Entry 8RTL (X-ray diffraction, 1.89 A resolution); this record covers chains C and D of the 8 polymer chains in the assembly.

[Chain C]
Name: Arsenite oxidase subunit AioA
From: Alcaligenes faecalis
Notes: EC 1.20.9.1
UniProt: Q7SIF4 (AIOA_ALCFA); residues 4-825 here correspond to UniProt positions 5-826 (UniProt number = residue number + 1)
Sequence (822 residues; row label = number of the first residue in the row):
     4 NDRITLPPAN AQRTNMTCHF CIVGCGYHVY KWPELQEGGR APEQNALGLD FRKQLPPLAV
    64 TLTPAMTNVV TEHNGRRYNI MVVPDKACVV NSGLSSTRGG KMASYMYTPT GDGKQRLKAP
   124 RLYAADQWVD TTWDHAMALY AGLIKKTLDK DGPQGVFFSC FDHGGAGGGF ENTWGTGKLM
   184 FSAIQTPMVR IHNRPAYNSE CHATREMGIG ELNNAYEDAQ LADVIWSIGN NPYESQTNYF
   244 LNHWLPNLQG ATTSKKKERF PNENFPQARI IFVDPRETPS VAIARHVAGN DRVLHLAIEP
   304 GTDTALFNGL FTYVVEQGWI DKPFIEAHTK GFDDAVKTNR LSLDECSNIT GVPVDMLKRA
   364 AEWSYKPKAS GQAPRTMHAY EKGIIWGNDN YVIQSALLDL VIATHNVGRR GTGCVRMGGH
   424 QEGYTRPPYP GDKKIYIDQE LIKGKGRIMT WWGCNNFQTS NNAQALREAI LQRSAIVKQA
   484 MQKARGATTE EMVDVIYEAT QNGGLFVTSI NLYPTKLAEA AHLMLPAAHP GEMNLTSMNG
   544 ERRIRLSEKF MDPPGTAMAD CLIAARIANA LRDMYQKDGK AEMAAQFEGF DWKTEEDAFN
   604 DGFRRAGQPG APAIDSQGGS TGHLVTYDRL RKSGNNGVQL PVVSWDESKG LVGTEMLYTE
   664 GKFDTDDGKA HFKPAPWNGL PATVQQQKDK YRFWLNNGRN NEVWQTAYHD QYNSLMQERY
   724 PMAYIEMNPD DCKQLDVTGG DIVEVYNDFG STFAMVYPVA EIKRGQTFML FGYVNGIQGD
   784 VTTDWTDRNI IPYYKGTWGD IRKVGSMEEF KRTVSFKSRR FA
Ion coordination: 3Fe-4S cluster Fe: Cys21, Cys24, Cys28; Na+ site 1: Asp129 (shared with 3 residues of chain A); Na+ site 2: Gln467, Ser754, Asp783 (shared with 1 residue of chain A)
Small-molecule neighbours:
  - molybdenum(iv) ion / oxygen atom: His195, Asn196, Glu203, Lys385, Arg419, Gly422, His423, Arg702
  - 3Fe-4S cluster (F3S): Cys21, Phe23, Cys24, Val26, Gly27, Cys28, Tyr30, Ser98, Ser99, Arg101, Gly102, Gln239, Thr240, Asn241
  - molybdopterin guanosine dinucleotide (MGD; 2-amino-5,6-dimercapto-7-methyl-3,7,8a,9-tetrahydro-8-oxa-1,3,9,10-tetraaza-anthracen-4-one guanosine dinucleotide), molecule 1: Cys24, Arg101, Gly232, Asn233, Asn234, Glu237, Ser238, Gln239, Val276, Asp277, Pro278, Arg279, Thr281, Ile301, Pro303, Gly304, Asp306, Glu384, Lys385, Gly386, Ile387, Gly421, Gly422, His423, Trp697, Asn699, Asn700, Gly701, Arg702, Asn703, Asn704, Val706, Trp707, Gln708, Phe771, Phe774, Tyr796, Lys798
  - molybdopterin guanosine dinucleotide (MGD), molecule 2: Ala169, Gly170, His195, Asn196, Lys385, Trp389, His423, Trp455, Gly456, Cys457, Asn458, Asn459, Thr462, Ile513, Asn514, Leu515, Tyr516, Thr518, Ala530, Ala531, His532, Asp563, Asn700, Arg702, Gln708, Thr709, Tyr711, Phe774, Gln781, Gly782, Thr785, Tyr797, Lys798
  - 1-ethoxy-2-(2-ethoxyethoxy)ethane (P4G): Thr100, Lys104, Glu705, Leu718, Met719, Glu721, Arg722
  - 2-(2-methoxyethoxy)ethanol (PG0): Asn4, Ile7, Leu65, Thr66, Pro67
UniProt features mapped onto this chain:
  - binding site ([3Fe-4S] cluster): Cys21, Cys24, Cys28
  - binding site (substrate): His195, Glu203, Arg419, His423
  - site: Ser99 (Involved in charge transfer)

[Chain D]
Name: Arsenite oxidase subunit AioB
From: Alcaligenes faecalis
Notes: EC 1.20.9.1; engineered mutation(s): C65F-C80G
UniProt: Q7SIF3 (AIOB_ALCFA); residues -1 to 133 here correspond to UniProt positions 41-175 (UniProt number = residue number + 42)
Sequence (135 residues; row label = number of the first residue in the row; numbers below 1 keep their minus sign (Ala-1 is residue -1)):
    -1 AGRTTLQYPA TQVSVAKNLK ANEPVSFTYP DTSSPCVAVK LGSPVPGGVG PNNDIVAYSV
    59 LCTHMGFPTS YDKSSKTFKC PGHFTEFDAE KAGQMICGQA TENLPRVLLR YDEASDALTA
   119 VGVDGLIYGR QANVI
Sequence notes: conflict Phe65 (Cys107 in Q7SIF3), Gly80 (Cys122 in Q7SIF3)
Ion coordination: 2Fe-2S cluster Fe: Cys60, His62, Cys78, His81
Small-molecule neighbours:
  - 2Fe-2S cluster (FES): Cys60, His62, Met63, Gly64, Phe65, Cys78, Gly80, His81, Phe82, Thr83
  - 1-ethoxy-2-(2-ethoxyethoxy)ethane (P4G): Gln92, Met93, Ala98, Thr99, Asn101
  - 2-(2-methoxyethoxy)ethanol (PG0): Thr61, Glu100, Asn101, Pro103, Gly123, Leu124, Ile125, Tyr126, Gly127, Arg128
UniProt features mapped onto this chain:
  - binding site ([2Fe-2S] cluster): Cys60, His62, Cys78, His81

[Chain C / chain D interface]
Pairs across the interface - 105 pairs, chain C then chain D:
  Asn4(C) - Gly123(D)
  Asn4(C) - Leu124(D)  hydrogen bond (backbone-backbone)
  Asp5(C) - Leu4(D)
  Asp5(C) - Tyr6(D)  hydrogen bond
  Asp5(C) - Leu124(D)
  Asp5(C) - Ala130(D)
  Asp5(C) - Asn131(D)  hydrogen bond (backbone-backbone)
  Arg6(C) - Thr2(D)  hydrogen bond (side chain-backbone)
  Arg6(C) - Thr3(D)
  Arg6(C) - Leu4(D)
  Arg6(C) - Gln129(D)
  Arg6(C) - Ala130(D)
  Ile7(C) - Leu124(D)  hydrophobic
  Ile7(C) - Gln129(D)  hydrogen bond (backbone-side chain)
  Leu9(C) - Gln129(D)
  Arg43(C) - Gln129(D)  hydrogen bond
  Arg43(C) - Ala130(D)
  Arg43(C) - Val132(D)  hydrogen bond (side chain-backbone)
  Arg43(C) - Ile133(D)  hydrogen bond (side chain-backbone)
  Phe54(C) - Gln129(D)
  Arg55(C) - Ile133(D)
  Lys56(C) - Ile133(D)
  Gln57(C) - Ser31(D)
  Gln57(C) - Leu59(D)
  Gln57(C) - Tyr126(D)  hydrogen bond (side chain-backbone)
  Gln57(C) - Gly127(D)
  Gln57(C) - Arg128(D)  hydrogen bond
  Gln57(C) - Ile133(D)
  Leu58(C) - Tyr126(D)
  Leu58(C) - Gly127(D)  hydrogen bond (backbone-backbone)
  Pro59(C) - Tyr126(D)  hydrogen bond (backbone-side chain)
  Pro60(C) - Met63(D)
  Pro60(C) - Gly64(D)
  Pro60(C) - Phe65(D)  hydrophobic
  Pro60(C) - Tyr126(D)
  Leu61(C) - Met63(D)  hydrogen bond (backbone-backbone)
  Leu61(C) - Phe65(D)  hydrophobic
  Leu61(C) - Tyr126(D)
  Ala62(C) - Tyr126(D)  hydrogen bond (backbone-side chain)
  Val63(C) - His62(D)
  Val63(C) - Met63(D)
  Val63(C) - Tyr126(D)  hydrogen bond (backbone-side chain)
  Thr64(C) - His62(D)
  Thr64(C) - Met63(D)
  Thr66(C) - Thr61(D)
  Thr66(C) - Thr99(D)  hydrogen bond
  Thr66(C) - Glu100(D)
  Pro67(C) - Glu100(D)
  Ala68(C) - Thr99(D)
  Ala68(C) - Glu100(D)  hydrogen bond (backbone-side chain)
  Leu97(C) - Met63(D)  hydrophobic
  Leu97(C) - His81(D)
  Ser98(C) - His62(D)  hydrogen bond (backbone-side chain)
  Ser99(C) - Gln97(D)
  Thr100(C) - Met93(D)
  Thr100(C) - Gly96(D)
  Thr100(C) - Gln97(D)  hydrogen bond (backbone-side chain)
  Thr100(C) - Ala98(D)  hydrogen bond (side chain-backbone)
  Thr100(C) - Thr99(D)
  Gly103(C) - Thr99(D)
  Lys104(C) - Thr99(D)
  Tyr236(C) - His81(D)  hydrogen bond (side chain-backbone)
  Tyr236(C) - Phe82(D)  hydrophobic
  Tyr236(C) - Gly96(D)
  Tyr236(C) - Gln97(D)  hydrogen bond
  Thr240(C) - Gln97(D)
  Leu244(C) - His81(D)
  Leu248(C) - Phe82(D)  hydrophobic
  Ile286(C) - Phe82(D)  hydrophobic
  His289(C) - Phe82(D)
  Val290(C) - Phe82(D)  hydrophobic
  Asn704(C) - Gly96(D)  hydrogen bond (side chain-backbone)
  Asn704(C) - Gln97(D)  hydrogen bond
  Glu705(C) - Met93(D)
  Glu705(C) - Ile94(D)
  Glu705(C) - Cys95(D)
  Glu705(C) - Gly96(D)  hydrogen bond (side chain-backbone)
  Leu718(C) - Glu100(D)
  Glu721(C) - Gln92(D)
  Arg722(C) - Gln92(D)
  Arg722(C) - Met93(D)  hydrogen bond (side chain-backbone)
  Arg722(C) - Ile94(D)  hydrogen bond (side chain-backbone)
  Tyr723(C) - Ile94(D)
  Lys814(C) - Lys89(D)
  Arg815(C) - Lys89(D)
  Thr816(C) - Lys89(D)
  Thr816(C) - Gln92(D)
  Val817(C) - Lys89(D)
  Ser818(C) - Asp86(D)  hydrogen bond
  Ser818(C) - Gln92(D)
  Ser818(C) - Ile94(D)
  Lys820(C) - Ser73(D)  hydrogen bond (side chain-backbone)
  Lys820(C) - Lys74(D)  hydrogen bond (side chain-backbone)
  Lys820(C) - Thr75(D)
  Lys820(C) - Asp86(D)  salt bridge
  Lys820(C) - Glu88(D)  salt bridge
  Lys820(C) - Ile94(D)
  Ser821(C) - Ile94(D)
  Arg822(C) - Ile94(D)  hydrogen bond (side chain-backbone)
  Arg822(C) - Cys95(D)  hydrogen bond
  Phe824(C) - Lys77(D)
  Phe824(C) - Cys78(D)
  Phe824(C) - Phe82(D)
  Phe824(C) - Glu84(D)
  Ala825(C) - Lys77(D)  hydrogen bond (backbone-side chain)
Also at the interface, not in a pair above, chain C (53 interface residues in all): Met69, Gly96, Arg101, Tyr760
Also at the interface, not in a pair above, chain D (46 interface residues in all): Pro44, Pro66, Thr83, Asn101, Ile125

[Overview]
Chain C and chain D form an interface of 53 and 46 residues respectively, with 33 hydrogen bonds and 2 salt
bridges. Polar contacts include Lys820(C)-Asp86(D), Lys820(C)-Glu88(D) and Asp5(C)-Tyr6(D).
1-ethoxy-2-(2-ethoxyethoxy)ethane and 2-(2-methoxyethoxy)ethanol are bound between chain C and chain D.
Here chain C is Arsenite oxidase subunit AioA and chain D is Arsenite oxidase subunit AioB, both from
Alcaligenes faecalis. Entry 8RTL (Af Aio C65F-C80G) was determined by X-ray diffraction.
